7KIF - chains O and Z of the 11 polymer chains in the assembly; structure by electron microscopy, 2.94 A resolution.

[Chain O]
Molecule: 100-nt DNA strand
Sequence (100 nucleotides; row label = number of the first residue in the row; numbers below 1 keep their minus sign (DC-8 is residue -8)):
    -8 CTGTACCGGC AAACGCGCAG GTCAGAAAAT CGGTTGTGGT CAGCTGCTGC CACCGGTTAA
    52 CCTCCAGGTC GCATTCTGCT GCCAGCCTGG AGATGGCATT
Disordered / not traced: -8 to 10, 58-63, 80-91

[Chain Z]
Molecule: Probable transcriptional regulator WhiB7
Source organism: Mycobacterium tuberculosis
Reference sequence: Q6MX01 (WHB7A_MYCTU); residues 1-92 here = UniProt positions 1-92
Chain sequence (92 residues; row label = number of the first residue in the row):
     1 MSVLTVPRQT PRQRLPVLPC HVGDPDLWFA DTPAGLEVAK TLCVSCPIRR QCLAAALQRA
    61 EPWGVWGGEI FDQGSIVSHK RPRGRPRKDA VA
Disordered / not traced: 1-12, 89-92
Ion coordination: 4Fe-4S cluster Fe: Cys20, Cys43, Cys46, Cys52
Residues lining bound ligands: 4Fe-4S cluster (SF4): Leu18, Pro19, Cys20, Trp28, Cys43, Cys46, Ile48, Arg49, Cys52, Val65, Trp66, Gly67, Gly68
Swiss-Prot annotation at these positions:
  - DNA-binding region: Lys80 to Val91 (A.T hook)
  - binding site ([4Fe-4S] cluster): Cys20, Cys43, Cys46, Cys52
What the authors report for this chain:
  - binding site for the 100-nt DNA strand: Arg85
  - binding site for the 100-nt DNA strand (chain O): Arg85

[How chain O and chain Z interact]
Contacting residue pairs (9):
  DG16(O) - Arg85(Z)  base contact
  DA17(O) - Arg85(Z)  base contact
  DA18(O) - Arg85(Z)  sugar contact
  DA18(O) - Pro86(Z)  phosphate contact
  DA19(O) - Arg81(Z)  salt bridge to the phosphate
  DA19(O) - Gly84(Z)  sugar contact
  DA19(O) - Pro86(Z)  sugar contact
  DA20(O) - Arg81(Z)  salt bridge to the phosphate
  DT21(O) - Lys80(Z)  salt bridge to the phosphate
Other interface residues (no listed pair), chain Z (7 interface residues in all): Asp31, Pro82

[Overview]
6 residues of chain O face 7 of chain Z across their interface, with 3 salt bridges. Polar pairs include
DA19(O)-Arg81(Z), DA20(O)-Arg81(Z) and DT21(O)-Lys80(Z). Bound to chain Z: 4Fe-4S cluster. From the paper: a
binding site for the 100-nt DNA strand at Arg85(Z); a binding site for the 100-nt DNA strand (chain O) at
Arg85(Z).
Chain O is a 100-nt DNA strand and chain Z is Probable transcriptional regulator WhiB7 (Mycobacterium
tuberculosis); the structure, Mycobacterium tuberculosis WT RNAP transcription open promoter complex with
WhiB7 transcription factor, was determined by electron microscopy (same publication as 7KIM and 7KIN).
